PDB entry 7V96 | electron microscopy, 3.92 A resolution | chains J and A of the 18 polymer chains in the assembly

# Chain J
Molecule: 275-nt DNA strand
Source organism: Homo sapiens
Sequence (275 nucleotides; numbered 1 to 275; the number before each row is that of its first residue):
     1 AACCCTAACCCTAACCCTAACCCTAACCCTAACCCTAACCCTAACCCTAA
    51 CCCTAACCCTAACCCTAACCCTAACCCTAACCCTAACCCTAACCCTAACC
   101 CTAACCCTAACCCTAACCCTAACCCTAACCCTAACCCTAACCCTAACCCT
   151 AACCCTAACCCTAACCCTAACCCTAACCCTAACCCTAACCCTAACCCTAA
   201 CCCTAACCCTAACCCTAACCCTAACCCTAACCCTAACCCTAACCCTAACC
   251 CTAACCCTAACCCTAACCCTAACCC

# Chain A
Name: Histone H3.1
Source organism: Homo sapiens
Reference sequence: P68431 (H31_HUMAN); residues 0-135 here correspond to UniProt positions 1-136 (UniProt number = residue number + 1)
Amino-acid sequence (136 residues; numbered 0 to 135; the number before each row is that of its first residue; numbering starts at 0):
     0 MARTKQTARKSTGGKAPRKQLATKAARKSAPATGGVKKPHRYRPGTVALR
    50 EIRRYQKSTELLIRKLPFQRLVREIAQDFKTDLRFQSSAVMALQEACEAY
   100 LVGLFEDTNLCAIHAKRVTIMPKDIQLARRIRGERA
Unresolved in the structure: 0-34, 135
UniProt features mapped onto this chain:
  - modified residue: Arg-2 (Asymmetric dimethylarginine), Thr-3 (Phosphothreonine), Lys-4 (Allysine), Gln-5 (5-glutamyl dopamine), Thr-6 (Phosphothreonine), Arg-8 (Citrulline), Lys-9 (N6,N6,N6-trimethyllysine), Ser-10 (ADP-ribosylserine), Thr-11 (Phosphothreonine), Lys-14 (N6-(2-hydroxyisobutyryl)lysine), Arg-17 (Asymmetric dimethylarginine), Lys-18 (N6-(2-hydroxyisobutyryl)lysine), Lys-23 (N6-(2-hydroxyisobutyryl)lysine), Arg-26 (Citrulline), Lys-27 (N6,N6,N6-trimethyllysine), Ser-28 (ADP-ribosylserine), Lys-36 (N6,N6,N6-trimethyllysine), Lys-37 (N6-methyllysine), Tyr-41 (Phosphotyrosine), Lys-56 (N6,N6,N6-trimethyllysine) and 8 more in UniProt
  - lipidation: Lys-18 (N6-decanoyllysine)

# Interface between chain J and chain A
Pairs across the interface (22; chain J residue first):
  DA134(J) / His-39(A)  base contact
  DC135(J) / His-39(A)  hydrogen bond to the sugar
  DC136(J) / Pro-38(A)  phosphate contact
  DC136(J) / His-39(A)  sugar contact
  DC136(J) / Tyr-41(A)  hydrogen bond to the phosphate
  DC137(J) / Tyr-41(A)  phosphate contact
  DC137(J) / Arg-49(A)  phosphate contact
  DT138(J) / Arg-49(A)  salt bridge to the phosphate
  DA212(J) / Arg-40(A)  hydrogen bond to the base
  DA212(J) / Pro-43(A)  phosphate contact
  DA212(J) / Gly-44(A)  hydrogen bond to the phosphate
  DA212(J) / Val-46(A)  phosphate contact
  DA212(J) / Ala-47(A)  phosphate contact
  DC213(J) / His-39(A)  phosphate contact
  DC213(J) / Arg-40(A)  hydrogen bond to the sugar
  DC213(J) / Tyr-41(A)  hydrogen bond to the phosphate
  DC220(J) / Arg-69(A)  salt bridge to the phosphate
  DC221(J) / Arg-63(A)  phosphate contact
  DC221(J) / Lys-64(A)  hydrogen bond to the phosphate
  DC221(J) / Leu-65(A)  phosphate contact
  DA229(J) / Arg-83(A)  phosphate contact
  DA230(J) / Arg-83(A)  hydrogen bond to the phosphate
Interface residues without a listed pair, chain J (13 interface residues in all): DA211, DC214
Interface residues without a listed pair, chain A (17 interface residues in all): Lys-37, Thr-45, Pro-66

# Overview
Chain J and chain A form an interface of 13 and 17 residues respectively, with 8 hydrogen bonds and 2 salt
bridges. Polar contacts include DA212(J)/Arg-40(A), DC135(J)/His-39(A) and DC213(J)/Arg-40(A).
Here chain J is a 275-nt DNA strand and chain A is Histone H3.1, both from Homo sapiens. Entry 7V96 (Telomeric
Dinucleosome) was determined by electron microscopy together with 7V90, 7V9C, 7V9J, 7V9K, 7V9S and 7VA4 from
the same study.
